Entry 2WY2 (solution NMR); this record covers chains A and B of the 4 polymer chains in the assembly.

== Chain A (and B) ==
Protein: N\,n'-diacetylchitobiose-specific phosphotransferase enzyme iia component
From: Escherichia coli
Notes: EC 2.7.1.-; chain B of this document is another copy of the same molecule, construct and numbering; everything in this record applies to it too
Reference sequence: P69791 (PTQA_ECOLI); residues 1-103 here correspond to UniProt positions 14-116 (UniProt number = residue number + 13)
Amino-acid sequence (103 residues; numbered 1 to 103; the number before each row is that of its first residue):
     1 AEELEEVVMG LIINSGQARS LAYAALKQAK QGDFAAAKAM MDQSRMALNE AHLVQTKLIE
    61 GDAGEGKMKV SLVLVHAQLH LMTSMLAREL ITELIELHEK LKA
Construct notes: engineered mutation Leu79 (Asp92 in P69791)
Ligand contacts: phosphite ion (PO3): Met9, Ile12, His76
Swiss-Prot annotation at these positions:
  - active site: His76 (Tele-phosphohistidine intermediate)
  - modified residue: His76 (Phosphohistidine)

== How chain A and chain B interact ==
Pairs across the interface (25; chain A residue first):
  Lys69(A) - Leu72(B)
  Val75(A) - Val75(B)
  Gln78(A) - His76(B)
  Gln78(A) - Leu79(B)
  Gln78(A) - His80(B)
  Leu79(A) - Leu79(B)
  Met82(A) - Thr83(B)
  Met85(A) - Arg19(B)
  Leu86(A) - Thr83(B)
  Leu86(A) - Ala87(B)
  Glu89(A) - Tyr23(B)
  Leu90(A) - Leu90(B)
  Leu90(A) - Ile91(B)
  Leu90(A) - Leu94(B)
  Glu93(A) - Tyr23(B)
  Glu93(A) - Leu26(B)
  Glu93(A) - Lys30(B)
  Leu94(A) - Leu94(B)
  Glu96(A) - Lys30(B)
  Leu97(A) - Leu94(B)
  Leu97(A) - His98(B)
  Leu97(A) - Leu101(B)
  Lys100(A) - Lys30(B)
  Lys100(A) - His98(B)
  Leu101(A) - Leu101(B)
Also at the interface, not in a pair above, chain A (18 interface residues in all): Ile59, Met68, Leu72
Also at the interface, not in a pair above, chain B (18 interface residues in all): Ala1, Glu5

== Summary ==
Chain A and chain B each contribute 18 residues to their interface. Bound to chain A: phosphite ion. UniProt
lists active-site residue His76(A) on chain A.
Both chains are N\,n'-diacetylchitobiose-specific phosphotransferase enzyme iia component (Escherichia coli).
Entry 2WY2 (NMR structure of the IIAchitobiose-IIBchitobiose phosphoryl transition state complex of the
N,N'-diacetylchitoboise brance of the E. ...) was determined by solution NMR together with 2WWV from the same
study.
